8PSO - chains C and S of the 6 polymer chains in the assembly; structure by electron microscopy, 2.40 A resolution.

# Chain C
Name: RNA-dependent RNA polymerase
Source organism: Tilapia lake virus
UniProtKB: A0A7G3S745 (A0A7G3S745_9VIRU); residue numbers follow UniProt; this construct covers 1-457
Amino-acid sequence (478 residues; row label = number of the first residue in the row):
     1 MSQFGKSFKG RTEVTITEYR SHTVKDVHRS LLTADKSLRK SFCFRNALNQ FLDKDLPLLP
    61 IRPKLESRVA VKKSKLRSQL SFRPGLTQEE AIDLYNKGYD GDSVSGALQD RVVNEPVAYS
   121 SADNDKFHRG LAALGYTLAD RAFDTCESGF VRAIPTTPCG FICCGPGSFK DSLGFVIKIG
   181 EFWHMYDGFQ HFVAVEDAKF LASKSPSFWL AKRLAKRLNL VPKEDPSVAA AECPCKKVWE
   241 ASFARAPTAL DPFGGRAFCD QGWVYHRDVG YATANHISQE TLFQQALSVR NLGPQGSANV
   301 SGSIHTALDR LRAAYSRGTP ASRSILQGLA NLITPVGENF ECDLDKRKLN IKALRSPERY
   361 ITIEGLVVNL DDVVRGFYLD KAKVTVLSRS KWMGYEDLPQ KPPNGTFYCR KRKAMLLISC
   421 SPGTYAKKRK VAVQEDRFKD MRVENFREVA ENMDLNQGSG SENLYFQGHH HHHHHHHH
Disordered / not traced: 141-478
Sequence notes: conflict Lys391 (Arg in A0A7G3S745); expression tag (458-478)

# Chain S
Molecule: 5' vRNA end - vRNA loop
Sequence (40 nucleotides; row label = number of the first residue in the row; numbers below 1 keep their minus sign (G-24 is residue -24)):
   -24 GCAAAUCUUU CUCACGUCCU GACUUGUGAG UAAAAUUUGG
Disordered / not traced: -24 to 0

# Interface between chain C and chain S
Contacting residue pairs (9; chain C residue first):
  Val27(C) with U11(S), hydrogen bond to the base
  His28(C) with U11(S), base contact
  Arg29(C) with U11(S), hydrogen bond to the base; U12(S), base contact; U13(S), hydrogen bond to the sugar; G14(S), salt bridge to the phosphate
  Leu31(C) with U11(S), base contact; U12(S), base contact
  Thr33(C) with U11(S), hydrogen bond to the phosphate
Also at the interface, not in a pair above, chain C (6 interface residues in all): Ser41
Also at the interface, not in a pair above, chain S (6 interface residues in all): G1, A10

# Summary
Chain C and chain S each contribute 6 residues to their interface, with 4 hydrogen bonds and 1 salt bridge.
Polar contacts include Val27(C)-U11(S), Arg29(C)-U11(S) and Arg29(C)-U13(S).
Here chain C is RNA-dependent RNA polymerase (Tilapia lake virus) and chain S is 5' vRNA end - vRNA loop.
Entry 8PSO (Tilapia Lake Virus polymerase in vRNA initiation state (core only)) was determined by electron
microscopy together with 8PSN, 8PSQ, 8PSS, 8PSU, 8PSX, 8PSZ and 6 further entries from the same study.
